PDB entry 4NX6 | X-ray diffraction, 1.35 A resolution | chain A

[Chain A]
Molecule: Dihydrofolate reductase
Source organism: Escherichia coli
Notes: EC 1.5.1.3
Reference sequence: P0ABQ4 (DYR_ECOLI); residue numbers follow UniProt; this construct covers 1-159
Chain sequence (159 residues; row label = number of the first residue in the row):
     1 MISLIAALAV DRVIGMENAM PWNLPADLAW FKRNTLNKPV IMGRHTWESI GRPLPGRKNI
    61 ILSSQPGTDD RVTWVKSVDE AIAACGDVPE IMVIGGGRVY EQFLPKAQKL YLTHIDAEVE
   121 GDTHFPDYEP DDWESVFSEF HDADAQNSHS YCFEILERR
Metal / ion sites: Mn2+ near Arg159 (its only coordinating residue here)
Residues lining bound ligands:
  - folic acid (FOL): Ile5, Ala6, Ala7, Met20, Asp27, Leu28, Ala29, Trp30, Phe31, Lys32, Thr46, Ile50, Arg52, Leu54, Arg57, Ile94, Tyr100, Thr113
  - NADP (NAP; NADP nicotinamide-adenine-dinucleotide phosphate): Ala6, Ala7, Ile14, Gly15, Met16, Asn18, Ala19, Met20, Trp22, Gly43, Arg44, His45, Thr46, Ser49, Leu62, Ser63, Ser64, Gln65, Lys76, Ser77, Val78, Ile94, Gly95, Gly96, Gly97, Arg98, Val99, Tyr100, Gln102, Thr123
Swiss-Prot annotation at these positions:
  - binding site (substrate): Ile5, Asp27, Arg52, Arg57, Thr113
  - binding site (NADP(+)): Ala7, Val13 to Ala19, His45, Thr46, Ser63, Ser64, Lys76, Gly95 to Gln102
  - natural variant: Leu28 (L28R: In strain: B[RT500] isozyme 2), Trp30 (W30G: In strain: 1810), Glu154 (E154K: In strain: B[MB1428]; E154Q: In strain: 1810)
  - mutagenesis: Met16 (M16F/S: Increases catalytic rate about 2-fold; M16N: Increases catalytic rate about 2-fold. Increases catalytic rate about 7-fold; when associated with L-20; Y-42; F-92; A-85 and S-152), Met20 (M20I/V: Increases catalytic rate 2-fold; M20L: Increases catalytic rate 2.5-fold. Increases catalytic rate about 7-fold; when associated with N-16; Y-42; F-92; A-85 and S-152), Met42 (M42V: Increases catalytic rate almost 2-fold; M42Y: Increases catalytic rate almost 2-fold. Increases catalytic rate about 7-fold; when associated with N-16; L-20; A-85; F-92 and S-152), Cys85 (C85A: Decreases catalytic rate by one third. Increases catalytic rate about 7-fold; when associated with N-16; L-20; Y-42; F-92 and S-152), Met92 (M92F: No effect. Increases catalytic rate about 7-fold; when associated with N-16; L-20; Y-42; A-85 and S-152; M92L: No effect), Cys152 (C152S: Increases catalytic rate 1.5-fold. Increases catalytic rate about 7-fold; when associated with N-16; L-20; Y-42; A-85 and F-92)
From the paper describing this entry:
  - contacts within the chain: Gly67-Trp74, Ile61-Trp74
  - interface residues: Lys58, Thr68 to Arg71

[In short]
Ligands of chain A: folic acid and NADP. Curated annotation (UniProt) lists 5 substrate-binding residues, 21
NADP+-binding residues and 6 mutagenesis sites. From the paper: interface residues Lys58 and Thr68; contacts
within the chain involving Gly67, Trp74 and Ile61.
Chain A is Dihydrofolate reductase (Escherichia coli); the structure, single room temperature model of DHFR,
was determined by X-ray diffraction, deposited together with 4NX7.
